5X3S - chains B and D; structure by X-ray diffraction, 2.90 A resolution.

Chain B:
Name: Serine/threonine-protein kinase PLK1
From: Mus musculus
Notes: EC 2.7.11.21
Reference sequence: Q07832 (PLK1_MOUSE); residues 371-594 here = UniProt positions 371-594
Chain sequence (224 residues; numbered 371 to 594; the number before each row is that of its first residue):
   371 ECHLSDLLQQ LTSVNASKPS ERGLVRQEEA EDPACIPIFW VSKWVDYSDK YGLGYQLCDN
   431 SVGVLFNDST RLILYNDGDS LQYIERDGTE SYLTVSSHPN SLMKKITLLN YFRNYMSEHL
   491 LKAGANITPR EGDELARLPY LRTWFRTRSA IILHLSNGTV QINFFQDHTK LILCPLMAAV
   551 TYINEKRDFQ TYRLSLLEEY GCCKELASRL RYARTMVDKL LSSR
Disordered / not traced: 594
UniProt features mapped onto this chain:
  - region: A493 to R507 (Linker), H538 to K540 (Important for interaction with phosphorylated proteins)
  - modified residue: S375 (Phosphoserine), S450 (Phosphoserine), T498 (Phosphothreonine)
  - cross-link: K492 (Glycyl lysine isopeptide (Lys-Gly) (interchain with G-Cter in ubiquitin))
  - mutagenesis: H538 (H538A: Abolishes interaction with NEDD9; when associated with M-540), K540 (K540M: Abolishes interaction with NEDD9; when associated with A-538)

Chain D:
Name: Peptide from Enhancer of filamentation 1
Reference sequence: Q14511 (CASL_HUMAN); residues 0-10 here correspond to UniProt positions 799-809 (UniProt number = residue number + 799)
Chain sequence (11 residues; row label = number of the first residue in the row; numbering starts at 0):
     0 LHYPSTTALQ E
Disordered / not traced: 0, 9-10
Modified / non-standard residues: T5 (phosphothreonine; TPO)
UniProt features mapped onto this chain:
  - modified residue: T5 (Phosphothreonine)
What the authors report for this chain:
  - post-translational modification sites: T5
  - mutagenesis - T5A: decreased binding to Serine/threonine-protein kinase PLK1 (chain B)

How chain B and chain D interact:
Contacting residue pairs - 20 pairs, chain B then chain D:
  W414(B) - Y2(D)
  W414(B) - P3(D)
  W414(B) - S4(D)  hydrogen bond (backbone-side chain)
  V415(B) - Y2(D)
  D416(B) - H1(D)
  D416(B) - Y2(D)  hydrogen bond (backbone-backbone)
  Y417(B) - H1(D)
  Y485(B) - H1(D)
  Y485(B) - P3(D)
  H489(B) - T6(D)
  H489(B) - A7(D)  hydrogen bond (backbone-backbone)
  L490(B) - P3(D)  hydrophobic
  L490(B) - S4(D)
  L490(B) - T5(D)
  L491(B) - T5(D)  hydrogen bond (backbone-backbone)
  L491(B) - A7(D)
  R516(B) - Y2(D)
  H538(B) - T5(D)
  K540(B) - T5(D)
  R557(B) - L8(D)  hydrogen bond (side chain-backbone)
Interface residues without a listed pair, chain B (14 interface residues in all): K413, F535

In short:
14 residues of chain B face 8 of chain D across their interface, with 5 hydrogen bonds. Polar pairs include
W414(B)-S4(D), R557(B)-L8(D) and D416(B)-Y2(D). Curated annotation (UniProt) lists 2 mutagenesis sites on
chain B. The paper reports that T5A of chain D reduces binding to Serine/threonine-protein kinase PLK1 (chain
B); a modification site at T5(D).
Here chain B is Serine/threonine-protein kinase PLK1 (Mus musculus) and chain D is Peptide from Enhancer of
filamentation 1. Entry 5X3S (Crystal structure of mouse Plk1-PBD in complex with phosphopeptide from HEF1
(799-809)) was determined by X-ray diffraction.
